Entry 6PO2 (electron microscopy, 3.60 A resolution); this record covers chains H and I of the 11 polymer chains in the assembly.

# Chain H (and I)
Name: Inner core structural protein VP3
Source organism: Bluetongue virus 1
Notes: chain I of this document is another copy of the same molecule, construct and numbering; everything in this record applies to it too
UniProt: Q1AE73 (Q1AE73_9REOV); numbering as in UniProt (aligned over 1-901)
Amino-acid sequence (901 residues; row label = number of the first residue in the row):
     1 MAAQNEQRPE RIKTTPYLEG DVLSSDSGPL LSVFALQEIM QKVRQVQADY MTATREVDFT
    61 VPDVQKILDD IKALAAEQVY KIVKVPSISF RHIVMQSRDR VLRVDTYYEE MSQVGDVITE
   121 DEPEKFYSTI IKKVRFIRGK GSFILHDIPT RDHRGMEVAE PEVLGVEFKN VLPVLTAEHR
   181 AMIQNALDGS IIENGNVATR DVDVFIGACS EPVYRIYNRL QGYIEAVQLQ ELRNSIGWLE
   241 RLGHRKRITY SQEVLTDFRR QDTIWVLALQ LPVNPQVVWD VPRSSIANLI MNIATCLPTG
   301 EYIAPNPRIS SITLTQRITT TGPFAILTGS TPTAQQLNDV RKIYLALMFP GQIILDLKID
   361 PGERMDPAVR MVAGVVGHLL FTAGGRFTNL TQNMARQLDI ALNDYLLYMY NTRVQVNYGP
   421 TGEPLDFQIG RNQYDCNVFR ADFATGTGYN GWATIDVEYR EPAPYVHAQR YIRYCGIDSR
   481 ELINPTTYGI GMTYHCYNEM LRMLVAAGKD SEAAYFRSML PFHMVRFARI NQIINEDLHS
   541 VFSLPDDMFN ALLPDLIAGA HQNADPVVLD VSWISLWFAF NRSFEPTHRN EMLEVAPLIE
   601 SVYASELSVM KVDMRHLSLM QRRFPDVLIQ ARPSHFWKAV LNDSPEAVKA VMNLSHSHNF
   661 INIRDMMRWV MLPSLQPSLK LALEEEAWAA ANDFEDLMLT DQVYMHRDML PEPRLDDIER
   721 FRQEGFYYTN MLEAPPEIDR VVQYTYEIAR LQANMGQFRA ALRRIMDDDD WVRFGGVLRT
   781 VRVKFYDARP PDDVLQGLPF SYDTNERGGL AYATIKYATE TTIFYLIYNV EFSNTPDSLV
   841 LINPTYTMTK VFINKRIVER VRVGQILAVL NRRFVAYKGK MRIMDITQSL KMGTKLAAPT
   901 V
Unresolved in the structure: 1-33 (chain I: 1-6, 804-813)
From the paper describing this entry:
  - conformationally variable residues (helix shift): Phe34 to Met51

# Chain H / chain I interface
Residue-residue contacts (87):
  Asp58(H) with Gln316(I); Arg317(I), salt bridge
  Phe59(H) with Thr315(I); Gln316(I); Arg317(I)
  Thr60(H) with Gln316(I)
  Val61(H) with Thr315(I); Gln316(I), hydrogen bond (backbone-side chain)
  Arg283(H) with Ile490(I)
  Ile286(H) with Ile312(I), hydrophobic
  Leu289(H) with Leu314(I), hydrophobic
  Ile293(H) with Leu314(I), hydrophobic; Thr315(I)
  Asn338(H) with Arg317(I), hydrogen bond (side chain-backbone)
  Arg341(H) with Arg317(I); Ile318(I)
  Lys342(H) with Ile318(I)
  Leu345(H) with Ile318(I), hydrophobic
  Ile359(H) with Tyr410(I), hydrophobic
  Arg364(H) with Tyr410(I), hydrogen bond (side chain-backbone)
  Asn393(H) with Asn411(I)
  Gln397(H) with Asn411(I); Thr412(I)
  His561(H) with Ile490(I); Arg517(I), hydrogen bond
  Gln562(H) with Ile490(I)
  Val567(H) with Thr320(I)
  Val568(H) with Thr320(I)
  Arg632(H) with Pro9(I); Ile483(I)
  Ser634(H) with Thr14(I)
  His635(H) with Ile12(I)
  Trp637(H) with Thr14(I); Thr15(I)
  Lys638(H) with Ile12(I)
  Asn653(H) with Pro16(I)
  Leu654(H) with Arg308(I), hydrogen bond (backbone-side chain)
  His656(H) with Pro16(I)
  Ser657(H) with Pro16(I); Asn306(I), hydrogen bond
  His658(H) with Tyr17(I); Arg308(I); Ile309(I); Ile312(I)
  Asn659(H) with Tyr17(I)
  Phe660(H) with Tyr17(I), hydrophobic; Gly489(I); Met492(I), hydrophobic; Pro521(I), hydrophobic
  Ile661(H) with Thr15(I)
  Asn662(H) with Pro485(I); Thr487(I), hydrogen bond (side chain-backbone); Tyr488(I), hydrogen bond (side chain-backbone); Gly489(I), hydrogen bond (side chain-backbone)
  Arg664(H) with Pro485(I); Thr486(I), hydrogen bond (side chain-backbone); Tyr488(I)
  Asp665(H) with Tyr488(I); Gly489(I), hydrogen bond (side chain-backbone)
  Arg668(H) with Tyr488(I)
  Tyr746(H) with Gln252(I)
  Arg750(H) with Val254(I)
  Ala753(H) with Thr256(I)
  Asn754(H) with Thr256(I); Asp257(I), hydrogen bond; Ala898(I)
  Asn805(H) with Glu253(I)
  Glu806(H) with Arg260(I), salt bridge; Arg882(I), salt bridge
  Arg807(H) with Glu253(I), salt bridge
  Gly808(H) with Met884(I); Ile886(I)
  Gly809(H) with Trp265(I), hydrogen bond (backbone-side chain)
  Leu810(H) with Leu232(I), hydrophobic; Thr256(I); Ser889(I)
  Ala811(H) with Thr256(I), hydrogen bond (backbone-side chain); Phe258(I), hydrophobic
  Tyr812(H) with Glu253(I); Val254(I); Leu255(I), hydrophobic
  Ala813(H) with Glu253(I); Val254(I), hydrogen bond (backbone-backbone); Thr256(I)
  Thr814(H) with Gln252(I); Glu253(I)
  Ile815(H) with Gln252(I)
Interface residues without a listed pair, chain H (60 interface residues in all): Ile290, Ile400, Asn563, Leu569, Asp570, Ile663, Leu751, Lys816
Interface residues without a listed pair, chain I (52 interface residues in all): Lys13, Leu18, Thr313, Thr321, Ser518, Asp885, Ala897, Pro899

# Overview
60 residues of chain H and 52 residues of chain I are in contact; the contacts include 15 hydrogen bonds and 4
salt bridges. Among the polar pairs are Asp58(H)-Arg317(I), Glu806(H)-Arg260(I) and Glu806(H)-Arg882(I). The
paper reports conformational variability at Phe34(H).
Chain H and chain I are both Inner core structural protein VP3 (Bluetongue virus 1); the structure, In situ
structure of BTV RNA-dependent RNA polymerase in BTV core, was determined by electron microscopy (same
publication as 6PNS).
